Entry 1M46 (X-ray diffraction, 2.10 A resolution); this record covers chains A and B.

== Chain A ==
Molecule: Myosin light chain
From: Saccharomyces cerevisiae
Reference sequence: P53141 (MLC1_YEAST); residues 2-149 here = UniProt positions 2-149
Amino-acid sequence (148 residues; numbered 2 to 149; the number before each row is that of its first residue):
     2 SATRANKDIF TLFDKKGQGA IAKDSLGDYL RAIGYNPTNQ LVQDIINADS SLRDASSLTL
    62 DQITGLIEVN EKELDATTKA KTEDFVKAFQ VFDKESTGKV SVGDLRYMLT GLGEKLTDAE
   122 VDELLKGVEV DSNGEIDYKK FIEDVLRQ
UniProt features mapped onto this chain:
  - binding site (Ca(2+)): Asp15, Asp94, Thr98, Lys100, Asp105, Asp123, Lys127, Asp132
  - cross-link: Lys116 (Glycyl lysine isopeptide (Lys-Gly) (interchain with G-Cter in ubiquitin))

== Chain B ==
Molecule: IQ4 Motif from MYO2P, A Class V Myosin
Reference sequence: P19524 (MYO2_YEAST); residues 854-878 here = UniProt positions 854-878
Amino-acid sequence (25 residues; each row starts with the number of its first residue):
   854 SVLRTITNLQ KKIRKELKQR QLKQE
Reported in the primary citation:
  - specificity-determining residues: Lys868

== How chain A and chain B interact ==
Residue-residue contacts (31):
  Ala81(A) - Lys865(B)
  Asp85(A) - Thr858(B)
  Phe86(A) - Thr858(B)
  Phe86(A) - Asn861(B)
  Phe86(A) - Leu862(B)
  Ala89(A) - Thr858(B)
  Ala89(A) - Ile859(B)  hydrophobic
  Met109(A) - Gln863(B)
  Leu110(A) - Gln863(B)  hydrogen bond (backbone-side chain)
  Leu110(A) - Ile866(B)  hydrophobic
  Leu113(A) - Ile859(B)  hydrophobic
  Leu113(A) - Gln863(B)  hydrogen bond (backbone-side chain)
  Gly114(A) - Thr860(B)
  Gly114(A) - Gln863(B)
  Glu115(A) - Thr860(B)
  Glu115(A) - Gln863(B)  hydrogen bond (backbone-side chain)
  Glu115(A) - Lys864(B)  salt bridge
  Glu115(A) - Arg867(B)  salt bridge
  Lys116(A) - Gln863(B)
  Lys116(A) - Arg867(B)  hydrogen bond (backbone-side chain)
  Leu117(A) - Gln863(B)
  Leu117(A) - Ile866(B)  hydrophobic
  Leu117(A) - Arg867(B)
  Glu121(A) - Arg867(B)  salt bridge
  Glu121(A) - Leu870(B)
  Glu124(A) - Arg873(B)  hydrogen bond (backbone-side chain)
  Leu125(A) - Ile866(B)  hydrophobic
  Leu125(A) - Arg873(B)
  Val146(A) - Glu869(B)
  Gln149(A) - Glu869(B)  hydrogen bond
  Gln149(A) - Gln872(B)
Interface residues without a listed pair, chain A (23 interface residues in all): Lys88, Phe90, Val92, Phe93, Gly128, Phe142, Leu147
Interface residues without a listed pair, chain B (17 interface residues in all): Ser854, Val855, Leu856
Interface features reported in the paper:
  - specific contacts: Glu121(A)-Arg867(B) (salt bridge)

== In short ==
23 residues of chain A face 17 of chain B across their interface, with 6 hydrogen bonds and 3 salt bridges.
Polar pairs include Glu115(A)-Lys864(B), Glu115(A)-Arg867(B) and Glu121(A)-Arg867(B). The authors report a
salt bridge between Glu121(A) and Arg867(B). From UniProt: 8 Ca2+-binding residues on chain A. The paper
reports the specificity determinant Lys868(B).
Here chain A is Myosin light chain (Saccharomyces cerevisiae) and chain B is IQ4 Motif from MYO2P, A Class V
Myosin. Entry 1M46 (Crystal structure of MLC1P bound to IQ4 of MYO2P, a class V myosin) was determined by
X-ray diffraction together with 1M45 from the same study.
